4HEE - chains X and Y; structure by X-ray diffraction, 2.50 A resolution.

[Chain X]
Molecule: Peroxisome proliferator-activated receptor gamma
Organism: Homo sapiens
Notes: fragment: peroxisome proliferator-activated receptor-gamma
UniProtKB: P37231 (PPARG_HUMAN); residues 207-477 here correspond to UniProt positions 235-505 (UniProt number = residue number + 28)
Chain sequence (282 residues; each row starts with the number of its first residue):
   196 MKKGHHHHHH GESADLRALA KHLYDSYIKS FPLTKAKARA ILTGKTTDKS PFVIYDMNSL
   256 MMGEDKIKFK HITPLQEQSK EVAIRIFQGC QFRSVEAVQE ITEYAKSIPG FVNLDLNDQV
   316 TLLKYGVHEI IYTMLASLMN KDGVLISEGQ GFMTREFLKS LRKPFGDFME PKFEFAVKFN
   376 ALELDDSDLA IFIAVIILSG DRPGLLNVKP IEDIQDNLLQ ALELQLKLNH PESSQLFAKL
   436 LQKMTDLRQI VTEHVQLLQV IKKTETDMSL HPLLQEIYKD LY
Disordered / not traced: 196-208, 241-243, 262-275, 477
Differences from the reference sequence: expression tag (196-206)
Small-molecule neighbours: 14R (5-benzyl-2-ethyl-3-{(1S)-5-[2-(1H-tetrazol-5-yl)phenyl]-2,3-dihydro-1H-inden-1-yl}-3,5-dihydro-4H-imidazo[4,5-c]pyridin-4-one): Ile281, Gly284, Cys285, Arg288, Ser289, His323, Ile326, Tyr327, Leu330, Leu333, Val339, Leu340, Ile341, Ser342, Glu343, Met348, Leu353, Phe363, Met364, Lys367, His449, Tyr473
Curated features (UniProtKB/Swiss-Prot):
  - motif: Pro467 to Asp475 (9aaTAD)
  - binding site (rosiglitazone): Gln286 to Ser289, His323, His449, Tyr473
  - cross-link: Lys224 (Glycyl lysine isopeptide (Lys-Gly) (interchain with G-Cter in ubiquitin))

[Chain Y]
Molecule: Nuclear receptor coactivator 1
UniProtKB: Q15788 (NCOA1_HUMAN); numbering as in UniProt (aligned over 676-700)
Chain sequence (25 residues; numbered 676 to 700; the number before each row is that of its first residue):
   676 CPSSHSSLTE RHKILHRLLQ EGSPS
Disordered / not traced: 676-683, 700
Curated features (UniProtKB/Swiss-Prot):
  - motif: Leu690 to Leu694 (LXXLL motif 4)
  - modified residue: Ser698 (Phosphoserine)
  - mutagenesis: Leu693 to Leu694 (Slightly affects interactions with steroid receptors. Abolishes interactions with steroid receptors; when associated with A-636; A-637; A-752 and A-753)

[How chain X and chain Y interact]
Residue-residue contacts (24; chain X residue first):
  Gln294(X) with Leu693(Y); Ser698(Y), hydrogen bond
  Thr297(X) with Leu693(Y); Leu694(Y)
  Lys301(X) with Leu693(Y), hydrogen bond (side chain-backbone); Leu694(Y), hydrogen bond (side chain-backbone); Gly697(Y)
  Phe306(X) with Leu694(Y), hydrophobic
  Leu311(X) with His691(Y); Leu694(Y), hydrophobic; Gln695(Y)
  Asn312(X) with Thr684(Y), hydrogen bond
  Gln314(X) with Leu694(Y)
  Val315(X) with His687(Y); Leu694(Y)
  Leu318(X) with Leu694(Y), hydrophobic
  Lys319(X) with His687(Y), hydrogen bond
  Pro467(X) with Ile689(Y), hydrophobic
  Leu468(X) with Ile689(Y); Leu690(Y), hydrophobic
  Glu471(X) with His687(Y), salt bridge; Lys688(Y), hydrogen bond (side chain-backbone); Ile689(Y), hydrogen bond (side chain-backbone); Leu690(Y), hydrogen bond (side chain-backbone)
Other interface residues (no listed pair), chain X (15 interface residues in all): Val293, Ile472
Other interface residues (no listed pair), chain Y (12 interface residues in all): Arg686

[Overview]
15 residues of chain X face 12 of chain Y across their interface, with 8 hydrogen bonds and 1 salt bridge.
Among the polar pairs are Glu471(X)-His687(Y), Gln294(X)-Ser698(Y) and Lys301(X)-Leu693(Y). Ligands of chain
X: compound 14R.
Chain X is Peroxisome proliferator-activated receptor gamma (Homo sapiens) and chain Y is Nuclear receptor
coactivator 1; the structure, Crystal structure of PPARgamma in complex with compound 13, was determined by
X-ray diffraction.
